Entry 6VOL (electron microscopy, 4.06 A resolution (low resolution: residue-level contacts below are approximate; hydrogen-bond / salt-bridge calls are withheld)); this record covers chains B and d of the 26 polymer chains in the assembly.

Chain B:
Name: ATP synthase subunit alpha, chloroplastic
Source organism: Spinacia oleracea
Notes: EC 7.1.2.2
UniProt: P06450 (ATPA_SPIOL); residue numbers follow UniProt; this construct covers 1-507
Amino-acid sequence (507 residues; each row starts with the number of its first residue):
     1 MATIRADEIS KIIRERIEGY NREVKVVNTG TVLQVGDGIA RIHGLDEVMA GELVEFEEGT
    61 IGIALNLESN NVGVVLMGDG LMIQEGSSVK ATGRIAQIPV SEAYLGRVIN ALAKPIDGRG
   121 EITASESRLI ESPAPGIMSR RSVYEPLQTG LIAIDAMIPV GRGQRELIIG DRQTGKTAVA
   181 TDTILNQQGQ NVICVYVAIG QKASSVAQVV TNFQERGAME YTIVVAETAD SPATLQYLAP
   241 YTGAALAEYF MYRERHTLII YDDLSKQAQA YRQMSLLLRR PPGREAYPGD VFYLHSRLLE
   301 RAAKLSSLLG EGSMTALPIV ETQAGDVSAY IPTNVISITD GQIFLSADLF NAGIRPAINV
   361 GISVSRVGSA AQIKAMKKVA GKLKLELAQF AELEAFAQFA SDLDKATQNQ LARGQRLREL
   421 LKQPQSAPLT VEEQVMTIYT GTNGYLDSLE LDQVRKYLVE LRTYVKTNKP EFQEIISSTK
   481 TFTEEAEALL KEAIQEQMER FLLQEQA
Disordered / not traced: 1-3, 505-507
Residues lining bound ligands: ATP (adenosine-5'-triphosphate): Asp171, Gln173, Thr174, Gly175, Lys176, Thr177, Ala178, Glu321, Phe350, Arg355, Pro356, Gln423, Pro424, Gln425

Chain d:
Name: ATP synthase delta chain, chloroplastic
Source organism: Spinacia oleracea
UniProt: P11402 (ATPD_SPIOL); numbering as in UniProt (aligned over 1-257)
Amino-acid sequence (257 residues; numbered 1 to 257; the number before each row is that of its first residue):
     1 MAALQNPVAL QSRTTTAVAA LSTSSTTSTP KPFSLSFSSS TATFNPLRLK ILTASKLTAK
    61 PRGGALGTRM VDSTASRYAS ALADVADVTG TLEATNSDVE KLIRIFSEEP VYYFFANPVI
   121 SIDNKRSVLD EIITTSGLQP HTANFINILI DSERINLVKE ILNEFEDVFN KITGTEVAVV
   181 TSVVKLENDH LAQIAKGVQK ITGAKNVRIK TVIDPSLVAG FTIRYGNEGS KLVDMSVKKQ
   241 LEEIAAQLEM DDVTLAV
Disordered / not traced: 1-70, 250-257

Chain B / chain d interface:
Pairs across the interface - 27 pairs, chain B then chain d:
  Ile4(B) with Asp72(d); Thr74(d)
  Arg5(B) with Thr74(d); Arg154(d)
  Glu8(B) with Thr74(d); Arg77(d); Tyr78(d); Arg154(d)
  Ile9(B) with Arg77(d)
  Ser10(B) with Arg77(d)
  Ile13(B) with Tyr78(d); Ala81(d)
  Arg14(B) with Ala81(d); Asp84(d); Val85(d)
  Arg16(B) with Ile148(d)
  Ile17(B) with Leu82(d); Val85(d); His141(d); Asn144(d); Phe145(d); Ile148(d)
  Tyr20(B) with Asn144(d); Asn147(d); Ile148(d); Asp151(d)
  Glu23(B) with Asp151(d)
Interface residues without a listed pair, chain B (12 interface residues in all): Arg22
Interface residues without a listed pair, chain d (16 interface residues in all): Arg126

Overview:
Chain B and chain d form an interface of 12 and 16 residues respectively. Chain B binds ATP.
Chain B is ATP synthase subunit alpha, chloroplastic and chain d is ATP synthase delta chain, chloroplastic,
both from Spinacia oleracea; the structure, Chloroplast ATP synthase (R2, CF1FO), was determined by electron
microscopy, deposited together with 6VM1, 6VM4, 6VMB, 6VMD, 6VMG, 6VOF and 8 further entries.
